2BWI - chain A; structure by X-ray diffraction, 1.10 A resolution.

[Chain A]
Molecule: Copper-containing nitrite reductase
Source organism: Achromobacter cycloclastes
Notes: EC 1.7.2.1
Reference sequence: P25006 (NIR_ACHCY); residues 1-340 here correspond to UniProt positions 39-378 (UniProt number = residue number + 38)
Amino-acid sequence (340 residues; numbered 1 to 340; the number before each row is that of its first residue):
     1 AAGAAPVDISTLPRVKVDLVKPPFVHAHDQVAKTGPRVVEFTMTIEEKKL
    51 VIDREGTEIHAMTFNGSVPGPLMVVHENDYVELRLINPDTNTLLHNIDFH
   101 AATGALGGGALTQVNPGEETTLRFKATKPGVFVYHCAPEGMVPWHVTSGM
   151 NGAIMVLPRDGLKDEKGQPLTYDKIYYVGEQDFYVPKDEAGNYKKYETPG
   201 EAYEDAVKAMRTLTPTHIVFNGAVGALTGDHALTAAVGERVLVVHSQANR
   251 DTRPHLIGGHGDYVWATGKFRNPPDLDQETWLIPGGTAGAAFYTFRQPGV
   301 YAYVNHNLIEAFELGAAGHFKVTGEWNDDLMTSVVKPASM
Unresolved in the structure: 1-6
Metal / ion sites: Cu ion site 1: His-95, Cys-136, His-145, Met-150; Cu ion site 2: His-100, His-135, His-306 (together with nitrite ion)
Small-molecule neighbours:
  - malonate ion (MLI): Arg-250, Asp-251, Arg-253, Asn-307, Glu-310
  - nitrite ion (NO2): Asp-98, His-100, His-135, His-255, Ile-257, His-306, Leu-308
UniProt features mapped onto this chain:
  - binding site (Cu cation): His-95, His-100, His-135, Cys-136, His-145, Met-150, His-306
From the paper describing this entry:
  - conformationally variable residues (side-chain flip): Asp-98
  - binding site for nitrite ion: Asp-98
  - catalytic residues: His-255 (citing earlier work)
  - catalytic residues: Asp-98 (proposed by the authors, not directly observed)

[Summary]
Chain A binds malonate ion and nitrite ion. His-95, Cys-136, His-145 and Met-150 form the Cu ion site 1.
His-100, His-135 and His-306 form the Cu ion site 2. UniProt lists 7 Cu cation-binding residues. From the
paper: catalytic residues His-255 and Asp-98; a binding site for nitrite ion at Asp-98.
Chain A is Copper-containing nitrite reductase (Achromobacter cycloclastes); the structure, Atomic Resolution
Structure of Nitrite -soaked Achromobacter cycloclastes Cu Nitrite Reductase, was determined by X-ray
diffraction (same publication as 2BW4, 2BW5 and 2BWD).
